4UB3 - chains T and A of the 4 polymer chains in the assembly; structure by X-ray diffraction, 2.06 A resolution.

== Chain T ==
Molecule: 16-nt DNA strand
Sequence (16 nucleotides; numbered 1 to 16; the number before each row is that of its first residue):
     1 CCGACCGCGC ATCAGC

== Chain A ==
Protein: DNA polymerase beta
Organism: Homo sapiens
Notes: EC 2.7.7.7, 4.2.99.-
UniProt: P06746 (DPOLB_HUMAN); residue numbers follow UniProt; this construct covers 1-335
Sequence (335 residues; each row starts with the number of its first residue):
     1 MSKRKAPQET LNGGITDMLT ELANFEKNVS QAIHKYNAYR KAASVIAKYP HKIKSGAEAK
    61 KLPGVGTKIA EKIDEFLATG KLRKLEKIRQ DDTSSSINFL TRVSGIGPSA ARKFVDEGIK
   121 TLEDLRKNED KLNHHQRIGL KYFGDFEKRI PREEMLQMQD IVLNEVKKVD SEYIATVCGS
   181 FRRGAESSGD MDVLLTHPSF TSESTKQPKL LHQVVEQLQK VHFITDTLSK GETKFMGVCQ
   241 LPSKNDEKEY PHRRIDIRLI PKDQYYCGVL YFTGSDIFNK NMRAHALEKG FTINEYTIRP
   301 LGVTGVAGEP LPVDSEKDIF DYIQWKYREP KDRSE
Disordered / not traced: 1-10, 302-303
Curated features (UniProtKB/Swiss-Prot):
  - region: Arg183 to Asp192 (DNA-binding)
  - active site: Lys72 (Nucleophile)
  - binding site (K(+)): Lys60, Leu62, Val65, Thr101, Val103, Ile106
  - binding site (Na(+)): Lys60, Leu62, Val65, Thr101, Val103, Ile106
  - binding site (dATP): Arg149, Ser180, Arg183, Gly189, Asp190
  - binding site (dCTP): Arg149, Ser180, Arg183, Gly189, Asp190
  - binding site (dGTP): Arg149, Ser180, Arg183, Gly189, Asp190, Asp192
  - binding site (dTTP): Arg149, Ser180, Arg183, Gly189, Asp190
  - binding site (Mg(2+)): Asp190, Asp192, Asp256
  - modified residue: Lys72 (N6-acetyllysine), Arg83 (Omega-N-methylarginine), Arg152 (Omega-N-methylarginine)
  - cross-link (Glycyl lysine isopeptide (Lys-Gly)): Lys41 (interchain with G-Cter in ubiquitin), Lys61 (interchain with G-Cter in ubiquitin), Lys81 (interchain with G-Cter in ubiquitin)
Ion coordination: Na+: Asp190, Asp192, Asp256 (shared with 2 residues of chain P); Mg2+: Asp190, Asp192 (together with pyrophosphate) (shared with 1 residue of chain P)
Residues lining bound ligands: pyrophosphate (PPV): Arg149, Gly179, Ser180, Arg183, Ser187, Ser188, Gly189, Asp190, Asp192, Thr273, Ser275

== Interface between chain T and chain A ==
Contacting residue pairs (26; chain T residue first):
  DC5(T) - His34(A)  stacking on the base
  DC6(T) - Lys280(A)  salt bridge to the phosphate
  DC6(T) - Arg283(A)  hydrogen bond to the base
  DC6(T) - Leu287(A)  phosphate contact
  DG7(T) - Tyr271(A)  base contact
  DG7(T) - Arg283(A)  hydrogen bond to the sugar
  DG7(T) - Leu287(A)  phosphate contact
  DG7(T) - Thr292(A)  hydrogen bond to the phosphate
  DG7(T) - Ile293(A)  sugar contact
  DG7(T) - Asn294(A)  phosphate contact
  DC8(T) - Asn294(A)  hydrogen bond to the phosphate
  DC8(T) - Glu295(A)  sugar contact
  DC8(T) - Tyr296(A)  phosphate contact
  DG9(T) - Thr233(A)  hydrogen bond to the phosphate
  DG9(T) - Lys234(A)  phosphate contact
  DG9(T) - Arg258(A)  sugar contact
  DG9(T) - Tyr296(A)  hydrogen bond to the phosphate
  DC10(T) - Ser229(A)  phosphate contact
  DC10(T) - Lys230(A)  phosphate contact
  DC10(T) - Gly231(A)  phosphate contact
  DC10(T) - Glu232(A)  hydrogen bond to the phosphate
  DC10(T) - Thr233(A)  hydrogen bond to the phosphate
  DC10(T) - Lys234(A)  hydrogen bond to the phosphate
  DA11(T) - Ser229(A)  phosphate contact
  DA11(T) - Lys230(A)  hydrogen bond to the phosphate
  DT12(T) - Asn133(A)  phosphate contact
Also at the interface, not in a pair above, chain A (21 interface residues in all): His134, Ala284, Arg299

== Overview ==
8 residues of chain T and 21 residues of chain A are in contact, with 10 hydrogen bonds, 1 salt bridge and 1
aromatic stacking contact. Polar pairs include DC6(T)-Arg283(A), DG7(T)-Arg283(A) and DG7(T)-Thr292(A). Bound
to chain A: pyrophosphate.
Here chain T is a 16-nt DNA strand and chain A is DNA polymerase beta (Homo sapiens). Entry 4UB3 (DNA
polymerase beta closed product complex with a templating cytosine and 8-oxodGMP, 60 s) was determined by X-ray
diffraction (same publication as 4UAW, 4UAY, 4UAZ, 4UB1, 4UB2, 4UB4 and 3 further entries).
